Entry 3BBC (X-ray diffraction, 1.70 A resolution); this record covers chains B and C of the 6 polymer chains in the assembly.

Chain B (and C):
Protein: Nucleoside diphosphate kinase B
Organism: Homo sapiens
Notes: EC 2.7.4.6; chain C of this document is another copy of the same molecule, construct and numbering; everything in this record applies to it too
Reference sequence: P22392 (NDKB_HUMAN); residue numbers follow UniProt; this construct covers 2-152
Amino-acid sequence (151 residues; each row starts with the number of its first residue):
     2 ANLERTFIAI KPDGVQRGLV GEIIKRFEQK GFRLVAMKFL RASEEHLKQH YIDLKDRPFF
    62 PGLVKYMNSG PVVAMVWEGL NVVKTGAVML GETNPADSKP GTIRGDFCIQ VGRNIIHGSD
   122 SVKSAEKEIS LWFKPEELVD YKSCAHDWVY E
Sequence notes: engineered mutation Ala88 (Arg in P22392)
UniProt features mapped onto this chain:
  - active site: His118 (Pros-phosphohistidine intermediate)
  - binding site (ATP): Lys12, Phe60, Thr94, Arg105, Asn115
From the paper describing this entry:
  - mutagenesis - R88A: abolished binding to GDP
  - mutagenesis - R88A: decreased binding to DNA
  - mutagenesis - R88A: decreased binding to heparin
  - mutagenesis - R88A: unchanged stability

How chain B and chain C interact:
Pairs across the interface (36):
  Pro13(B) - Trp149(C)  hydrophobic
  Asp14(B) - Trp149(C)
  Gln17(B) - Trp149(C)
  Arg18(B) - Gln30(C)  hydrogen bond (side chain-backbone)
  Arg18(B) - Lys31(C)
  Arg18(B) - Gly32(C)
  Arg18(B) - Trp149(C)
  Arg18(B) - Val150(C)
  Tyr67(B) - Trp149(C)
  Ser70(B) - Trp149(C)
  Pro101(B) - Val89(C)
  Pro101(B) - Met90(C)  hydrophobic
  Pro101(B) - Gly102(C)
  Pro101(B) - Thr103(C)
  Arg105(B) - Lys31(C)
  Gly106(B) - Lys31(C)  hydrogen bond (backbone-side chain)
  Asp107(B) - Gln30(C)
  Asp107(B) - Lys31(C)
  Phe108(B) - Gln30(C)
  Phe108(B) - Lys31(C)
  Cys109(B) - Lys31(C)  hydrogen bond (backbone-side chain)
  Ile110(B) - Lys31(C)
  Ile110(B) - Gly32(C)
  Ile110(B) - Phe33(C)  hydrophobic
  Ile110(B) - Leu81(C)
  Ile110(B) - Val150(C)  hydrophobic
  Ile110(B) - Tyr151(C)
  Gln111(B) - Val150(C)
  Gln111(B) - Tyr151(C)
  Gln111(B) - Glu152(C)  hydrogen bond (side chain-backbone)
  Gly113(B) - Glu152(C)
  Arg114(B) - Asp148(C)  hydrogen bond (side chain-backbone)
  Arg114(B) - Trp149(C)
  Arg114(B) - Val150(C)
  Arg114(B) - Tyr151(C)
  Arg114(B) - Glu152(C)
Also at the interface, not in a pair above, chain B (19 interface residues in all): Pro96, Ala97, Gly102
Also at the interface, not in a pair above, chain C (19 interface residues in all): Asn3, Arg27, Lys85, Pro101, Ala146

Overview:
The chain B/chain C interface involves 19 residues from each chain, with 5 hydrogen bonds. Polar pairs include
Arg18(B)-Gln30(C), Gly106(B)-Lys31(C) and Cys109(B)-Lys31(C). From UniProt: active-site residue His118(B) and
5 ATP-binding residues on chain B. From the paper: R88A of chain B abolishes binding to GDP; R88A of chain B
reduces binding to DNA.
Chain B and chain C are both Nucleoside diphosphate kinase B (Homo sapiens); the structure, Crystal structure
of R88A mutant of the NM23-H2 transcription factor, was determined by X-ray diffraction together with 3BBB and
3BBF from the same study.
